Entry 6S8A (X-ray diffraction, 2.60 A resolution); this record covers chain A.

== Chain A ==
Protein: Epidermal growth factor receptor
Source organism: Homo sapiens
Notes: EC 2.7.10.1
UniProtKB: P00533 (EGFR_HUMAN); numbering as in UniProt (aligned over 695-1022)
Chain sequence (333 residues; row label = number of the first residue in the row):
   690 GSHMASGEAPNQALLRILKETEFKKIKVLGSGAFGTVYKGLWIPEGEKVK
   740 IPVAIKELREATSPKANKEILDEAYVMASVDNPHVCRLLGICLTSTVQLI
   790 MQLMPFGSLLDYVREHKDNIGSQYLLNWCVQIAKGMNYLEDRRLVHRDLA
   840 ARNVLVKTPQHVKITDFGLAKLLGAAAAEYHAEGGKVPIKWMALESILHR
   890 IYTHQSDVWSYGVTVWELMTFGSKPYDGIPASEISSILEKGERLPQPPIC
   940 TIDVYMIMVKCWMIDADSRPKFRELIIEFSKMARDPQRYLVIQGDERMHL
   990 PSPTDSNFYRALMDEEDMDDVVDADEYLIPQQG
Not modelled in the structure: 690-696, 986-994, 1019-1022
Sequence notes: expression tag (690-694); engineered mutation Met790 (Thr in P00533), Ser797 (Cys in P00533), Ala865 (Glu in P00533), Ala866 (Glu in P00533), Ala867 (Lys in P00533)
Curated features (UniProtKB/Swiss-Prot):
  - active site: Asp837 (Proton acceptor)
  - binding site (ATP): Leu718 to Val726, Lys745, Asp855
  - site: Tyr1016 (Important for interaction with PIK3C2B)
  - modified residue: Ser695 (Phosphoserine), Lys745 (N6-(2-hydroxyisobutyryl)lysine), Tyr869 (Phosphotyrosine), Ser991 (Phosphoserine), Ser995 (Phosphoserine), Tyr998 (Phosphotyrosine), Tyr1016 (Phosphotyrosine)
  - cross-link (Glycyl lysine isopeptide (Lys-Gly)): Lys716 (interchain with G-Cter in ubiquitin), Lys737 (interchain with G-Cter in ubiquitin), Lys754 (interchain with G-Cter in ubiquitin), Lys757 (interchain with G-Cter in ubiquitin), Lys929 (interchain with G-Cter in ubiquitin), Lys960 (interchain with G-Cter in ubiquitin), Lys970 (interchain with G-Cter in ubiquitin)
  - natural variant: Glu709 (E709A: Found in a lung cancer sample; E709G: Found in a lung cancer sample; E709K: Found in a lung cancer sample), Gly719 (G719A: Found in a lung cancer sample; G719C: Found in a lung cancer sample; G719D: Found in a lung cancer sample; G719S: Found in a lung cancer sample), Gly724 (G724S: Found in a lung cancer sample), Glu734 (E734K: Found in a lung cancer sample), Glu746 to Ser752 (sequence variant, change not given here; Found in a lung cancer sample), Glu746 to Thr751 (sequence variant, change not given here; Found in a lung cancer sample), Glu746 to Ala750 (deletion: Found in a lung cancer sample), Glu746 (deletion: Found in a lung cancer sample), Leu747 to Thr751 (deletion: Found in a lung cancer sample), Leu747 to Glu749 (deletion: Found in a lung cancer sample), Leu747 (L747F: Found in a lung cancer sample), Arg748 (R748P: Found in a lung cancer sample), 12 further natural variant entries in UniProt
  - mutagenesis: Pro699 (P699A: Reduced phosphorylation), Asn700 (N700A: Abolishes phosphorylation), Leu704 (L704A: Abolishes phosphorylation), Arg705 (R705A: Abolishes phosphorylation), Ile706 (I706A: Abolishes phosphorylation), Lys745 (K745A/M: Abolishes kinase activity), Asp974 (D974A: Strongly reduced phosphorylation), Arg977 (R977A: Reduced phosphorylation), Glu1005 to Asp1006 (Constitutively activated kinase), Tyr1016 (Y1016F: 50% decrease in interaction with PIK3C2B. 65% decrease in interaction with PIK3C2B; when associated with F-1197. Abolishes interaction with PIK3C2B; when associated with F-1197 and F-1092)
Ligand contacts: L0N (N-[3-[6-[4-(4-methylpiperazin-1-yl)phenyl]-4-(2-methylpropoxy)-7H-pyrrolo[2,3-d]pyrimidin-5-yl]phenyl]propanamide): Leu718, Gly719, Val726, Ala743, Lys745, Cys775, Met790, Gln791, Leu792, Met793, Pro794, Phe795, Gly796, Arg841, Asn842, Leu844, Thr854, Asp855

== In short ==
Chain A binds compound L0N. UniProt lists active-site residue Asp837, 11 ATP-binding residues and 11
mutagenesis sites.
Chain A is Epidermal growth factor receptor (Homo sapiens); the structure, Crystal Structure of
EGFR-T790M/C797S in Complex with Covalent Pyrrolopyrimidine 19h, was determined by X-ray diffraction,
deposited together with 6HVE, 6HVF and 6S89.
